Entry 6PK7 (electron microscopy, 3.10 A resolution); this record covers chains A and F of the 4 polymer chains in the assembly.

Chain A (and F):
Molecule: CTP synthase 2
Organism: Homo sapiens
Notes: EC 6.3.4.2; chain F of this document is another copy of the same molecule, construct and numbering; everything in this record applies to it too
UniProtKB: Q9NRF8 (PYRG2_HUMAN); residue numbers follow UniProt; this construct covers 1-586
Chain sequence (586 residues; numbered 1 to 586; the number before each row is that of its first residue):
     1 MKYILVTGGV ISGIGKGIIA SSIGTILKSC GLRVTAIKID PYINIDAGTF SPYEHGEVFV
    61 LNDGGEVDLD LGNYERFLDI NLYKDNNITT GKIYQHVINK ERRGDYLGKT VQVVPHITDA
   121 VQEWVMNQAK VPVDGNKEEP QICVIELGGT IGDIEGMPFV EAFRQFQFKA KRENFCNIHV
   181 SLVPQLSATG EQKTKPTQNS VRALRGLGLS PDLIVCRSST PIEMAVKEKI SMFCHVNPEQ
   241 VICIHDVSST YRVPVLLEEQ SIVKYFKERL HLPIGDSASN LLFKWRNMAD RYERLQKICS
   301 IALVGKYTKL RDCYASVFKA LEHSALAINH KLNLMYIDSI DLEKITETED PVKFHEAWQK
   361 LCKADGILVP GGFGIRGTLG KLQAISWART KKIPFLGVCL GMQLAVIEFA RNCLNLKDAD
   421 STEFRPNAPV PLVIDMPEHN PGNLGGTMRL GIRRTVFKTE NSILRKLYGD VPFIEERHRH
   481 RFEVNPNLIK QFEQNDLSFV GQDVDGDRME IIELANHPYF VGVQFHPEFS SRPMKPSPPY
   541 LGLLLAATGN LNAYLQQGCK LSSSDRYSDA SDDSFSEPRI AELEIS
Disordered / not traced: 558-586
UniProt features mapped onto this chain:
  - active site (For GATase activity): Cys399, His526, Glu528
  - modified residue (Phosphoserine): Ser568, Ser571, Ser574
Small-molecule neighbours:
  - ADP (adenosine-5'-diphosphate): Ser12, Gly13, Ile14, Gly15, Lys16, Gly17, Ile18, Ser21, Asp70, Asn73, Phe77, Glu146, Asp312, Lys319
  - CTP (cytidine-5'-triphosphate), molecule 1: Ser12, Thr150, Asp153, Ile154, Glu155
  - CTP, molecule 2: Gln112, Val113, Val114
  - CTP, molecule 3: Lys193, Thr194, Lys195, Gln198, Lys229, Phe233
What the authors report for this chain:
  - conformationally variable residues (helix shift, loop rearrangement): Pro52, Val58, Met224 to Cys234
  - binding site for CTP: Phe233
  - self-association interface (contacts with another copy of this molecule): Glu161, Arg164, His235
  - mutagenesis - H355A: unchanged catalytic activity
  - catalytic residues: Cys399 (citing earlier work)

Chain A / chain F interface:
Residue-residue contacts - 25 pairs, chain A then chain F:
  Val114(A) with Phe233(F), hydrophobic
  Glu161(A) with Phe233(F)
  Arg164(A) with Met232(F), hydrogen bond (side chain-backbone); Phe233(F); His235(F), hydrogen bond
  Gln165(A) with Met232(F)
  Phe168(A) with His235(F)
  Arg202(A) with Gly206(F), hydrogen bond (side chain-backbone); Leu207(F)
  Arg205(A) with Arg205(F), hydrogen bond (backbone-side chain); Gly206(F); Gly208(F)
  Gly206(A) with Arg202(F), hydrogen bond (backbone-side chain); Arg205(F)
  Leu207(A) with Arg202(F)
  Gly208(A) with Arg205(F); His235(F)
  Met232(A) with Arg164(F), hydrogen bond (backbone-side chain); Gln165(F)
  Phe233(A) with Val114(F), hydrophobic; Glu161(F); Arg164(F)
  His235(A) with Arg164(F), hydrogen bond; Phe168(F); Gly208(F)

In short:
Chain A and chain F each contribute 13 residues to their interface; the contacts include 7 hydrogen bonds.
Polar contacts include Arg164(A)-Met232(F), Arg164(A)-His235(F) and Arg202(A)-Gly206(F). Bound to chain A: ADP
and 3 copies of CTP. From the paper: the catalytic residue Cys399(A); H355A of chain A leaves catalytic
activity unchanged.
Both chains are CTP synthase 2 (Homo sapiens). Entry 6PK7 (cryoEM structure of the product-bound human CTP
synthase 2 filament) was determined by electron microscopy (same publication as 6PK4).
